PDB entry 1QZ2 | X-ray diffraction, 3.00 A resolution | chains A and C of the 5 polymer chains in the assembly

# Chain A (and C)
Name: FK506-binding protein 4
From: Homo sapiens
Notes: EC 5.2.1.8; fragment: FKBP52 C-terminal Domain; chain C of this document is another copy of the same molecule, construct and numbering; everything in this record applies to it too
UniProt: Q02790 (FKBP4_HUMAN); residues 145-459 here correspond to UniProt positions 144-458 (UniProt number = residue number - 1)
Amino-acid sequence (336 residues; row label = number of the first residue in the row; note: 140 numbers in that range are skipped by the numbering (no residue carries them; nothing is unmodelled there); numbers below 1 keep their minus sign (Met-16 is residue -16)):
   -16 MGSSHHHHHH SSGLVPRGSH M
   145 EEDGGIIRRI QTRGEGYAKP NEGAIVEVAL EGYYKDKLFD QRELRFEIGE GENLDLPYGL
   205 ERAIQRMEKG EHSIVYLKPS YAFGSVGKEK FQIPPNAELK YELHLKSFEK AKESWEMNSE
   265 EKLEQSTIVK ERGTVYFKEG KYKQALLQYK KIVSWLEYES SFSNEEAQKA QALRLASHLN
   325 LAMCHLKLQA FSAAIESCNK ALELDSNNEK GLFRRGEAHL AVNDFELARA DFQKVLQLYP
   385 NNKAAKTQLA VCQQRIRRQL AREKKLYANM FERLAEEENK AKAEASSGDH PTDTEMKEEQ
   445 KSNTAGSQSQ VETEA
Not modelled in the structure: -16 to 0, 426-459
Construct notes: cloning artifact (-16 to 4)
What the authors report for this chain:
  - binding site for 5-mer peptide from Heat shock protein HSP 90: Lys282, Asn324, Met327, Lys354, Arg358
  - specificity-determining residues: Gln333, Phe335, Ala365 (proposed by the authors, not directly observed)

# Interface between chain A and chain C
Residue-residue contacts - 27 pairs, chain A then chain C:
  Val230(A) - Asn240(C)
  Glu233(A) - Pro238(C)
  Gln333(A) - Asp147(C)
  Gln333(A) - Ile151(C)
  Gln333(A) - Lys222(C)  hydrogen bond (backbone-side chain)
  Ala334(A) - Asp147(C)
  Phe335(A) - Asp147(C)
  Phe335(A) - Gly148(C)
  Ser336(A) - Asp147(C)  hydrogen bond
  Val366(A) - His3(C)
  Val366(A) - Met4(C)
  Asn367(A) - His3(C)
  Asn367(A) - Met4(C)
  Arg399(A) - Arg152(C)
  Gln403(A) - His3(C)  hydrogen bond
  Arg406(A) - Lys163(C)
  Lys409(A) - Tyr161(C)  hydrogen bond
  Leu410(A) - Trp259(C)  hydrophobic
  Met414(A) - Trp259(C)  hydrophobic
  Arg417(A) - Trp259(C)  hydrogen bond (side chain-backbone)
  Arg417(A) - Glu260(C)
  Arg417(A) - Met261(C)  hydrogen bond (side chain-backbone)
  Arg417(A) - Asn262(C)
  Glu420(A) - Asn262(C)
  Glu421(A) - Ser305(C)  hydrogen bond
  Lys424(A) - Ser263(C)  hydrogen bond
  Lys424(A) - Ser305(C)  hydrogen bond (side chain-backbone)
Interface residues without a listed pair, chain A (21 interface residues in all): Lys234, Asp368, Asn413
Interface residues without a listed pair, chain C (22 interface residues in all): Glu145, Ile154, Lys179, Glu303, Glu310

# In short
Chain A and chain C form an interface of 21 and 22 residues respectively; the contacts include 9 hydrogen
bonds. Polar pairs include Gln333(A)-Lys222(C), Ser336(A)-Asp147(C) and Gln403(A)-His3(C). From the paper: a
binding site for 5-mer peptide from Heat shock protein HSP 90 at Lys282(A), Asn324(A) and Met327(A) among
others; specificity determinants Gln333(A), Phe335(A) and Ala365(A).
Both chains are FK506-binding protein 4 (Homo sapiens). Entry 1QZ2 (Crystal Structure of FKBP52 C-terminal
Domain complex with the C-terminal peptide MEEVD of Hsp90) was determined by X-ray diffraction together with
1P5Q and 1Q1C from the same study.
